Entry 8AJB (electron microscopy, 4.30 A resolution (low resolution: residue-level contacts below are approximate; hydrogen-bond / salt-bridge calls are withheld)); this record covers chains D and E of the 24 polymer chains in the assembly.

[Chain D]
Molecule: Crescentin
Source organism: Caulobacter vibrioides
UniProt: A0A8F8EC09 (A0A8F8EC09_CAUVI); the construct has insertions or renumbered stretches relative to UniProt, so the offset changes along the chain: 1-405 = UniProt 1-405; 409-460 = UniProt 406-457
Amino-acid sequence (460 residues; numbered 1 to 460; the number before each row is that of its first residue):
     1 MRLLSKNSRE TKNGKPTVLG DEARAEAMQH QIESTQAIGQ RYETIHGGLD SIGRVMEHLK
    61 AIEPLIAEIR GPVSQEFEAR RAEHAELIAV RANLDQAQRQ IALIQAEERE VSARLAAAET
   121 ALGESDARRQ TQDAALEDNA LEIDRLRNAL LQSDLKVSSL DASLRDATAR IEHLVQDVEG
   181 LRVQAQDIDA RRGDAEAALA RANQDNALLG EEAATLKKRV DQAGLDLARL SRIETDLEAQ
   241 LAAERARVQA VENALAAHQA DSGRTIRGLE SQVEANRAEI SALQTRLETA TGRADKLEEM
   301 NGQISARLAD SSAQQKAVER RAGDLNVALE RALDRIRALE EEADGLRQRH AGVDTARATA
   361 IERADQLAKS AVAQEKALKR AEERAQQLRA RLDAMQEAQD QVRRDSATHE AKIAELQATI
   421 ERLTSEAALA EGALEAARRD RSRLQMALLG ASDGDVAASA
Disordered / not traced: 1-212, 447-460
Differences from the reference sequence: insertion (406-408)

[Chain E]
Molecule: Crescentin-specific megabody MB13
Notes: antibody fragment or engineered binder
Amino-acid sequence (907 residues; each row starts with the number of its first residue):
     1 EVQLQESGGG LVYKEETQSG LNNYARVVEK GQYDSLEIPA QVAASWESGR DDAAVFGFID
    61 KEQLDKYVAN GGKRSDWTVK FAENRSQDGT LLGYSLLQES VDQASYMYSD NHYLAEMATI
   121 LGKPEEAKRY RQLAQQLADY INTCMFDPTT QFYYDVRIED KPLANGCAGK PIVERGKGPE
   181 GWSPLFNGAA TQANADAVVK VMLDPKEFNT FVPLGTAALT NPAFGADIYW RGRVWVDQFW
   241 FGLKGMERYG YRDDALKLAD TFFRHAKGLT ADGPIQENYN PLTGAQQGAP NFSWSAAHLY
   301 MLYNDFFRKQ ASGGGSGGGG SGGGGSGNAD NYKNVINRTG APQYMKDYDY DDHQRFNPFF
   361 DLGAWHGHLL PDGPNTMGGF PGVALLTEEY INFMASNFDR LTVWQDGKKV DFTLEAYSIP
   421 GALVQKLTAK DVQVEMTLRF ATPRTSLLET KITSNKPLDL VWDGELLEKL EAKEGKPLSD
   481 KTIAGEYPDY QRKISATRDG LKVTFGKVRA TWDLLTSGES EYQVHKSLPV QTEINGNRFT
   541 SKAHINGSTT LYTTYSHLLT AQEVSKEQMQ IRDILARPAF YLTASQQRWE EYLKKGLTNP
   601 DATPEQTRVA VKAIETLNGN WRSPGGAVKF NTVTPSVTGR WFSGNQTWPW DTWKQAFAMA
   661 HFNPDIAKEN IRAVFSWQIQ PGDSVRPQDV GFVPDLIAWN LSPERGGDGG NWNERNTKPS
   721 LAAWSVMEVY NVTQDKTWVA EMYPKLVAYH DWWLRNRDHN GNGVPEYGAT RDKAHNTESG
   781 EMLFTVKKDS LRLSCASSRS IDGINIMRWY RQAPGKQRGM VAVVTGWGST NYVDSVKGRF
   841 IISRDSAKDT VYLQMNNLKP EDTAVYSCNA IYRGSEYWGQ GTQVTVSSGE NLYFQGSHHH
   901 HHHHHHH
Disordered / not traced: 14-788, 888-907
Disulfides: C795-C868

[How chain D and chain E interact]
Residue-residue contacts - 16 pairs, chain D then chain E:
  E415(D) - N805(E)
  E415(D) - Y872(E)
  E415(D) - R873(E)
  E415(D) - G874(E)
  L416(D) - N805(E)
  A418(D) - R873(E)
  A418(D) - G874(E)
  T419(D) - N805(E)
  T419(D) - I871(E)
  R422(D) - R808(E)
  R422(D) - I871(E)
  R422(D) - G874(E)
  R422(D) - E876(E)
  L423(D) - I806(E)
  L423(D) - R808(E)
  E426(D) - R808(E)
Interface residues without a listed pair, chain E (10 interface residues in all): Y810, S875

[In short]
7 residues of chain D face 10 of chain E across their interface.
Here chain D is Crescentin (Caulobacter vibrioides) and chain E is Crescentin-specific megabody MB13. Entry
8AJB (Cryo-EM structure of crescentin filaments (stutter mutant, C2 symmetry and large box)) was determined by
electron microscopy, deposited together with 8AFE, 8AFH, 8AFL, 8AFM, 8AHL, 8AIA and 8AIX.
